4RSU - chains C and F of the 12 polymer chains in the assembly; structure by X-ray diffraction, 2.30 A resolution.

== Chain C ==
Name: Tumor necrosis factor ligand superfamily member 14, soluble form
Source organism: Homo sapiens
Notes: fragment: EXTRACELLULAR DOMAIN, residues 83-240
Reference sequence: O43557 (TNF14_HUMAN); residues 83-240 here = UniProt positions 83-240
Sequence (165 residues; row label = number of the first residue in the row):
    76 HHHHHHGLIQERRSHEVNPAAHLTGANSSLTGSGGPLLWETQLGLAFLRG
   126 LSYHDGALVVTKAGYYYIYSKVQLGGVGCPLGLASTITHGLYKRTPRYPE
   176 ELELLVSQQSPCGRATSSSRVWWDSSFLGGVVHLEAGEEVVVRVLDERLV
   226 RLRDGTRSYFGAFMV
Not modelled in the structure: 76-91, 155-160, 188-192
Disulfides: Cys154-Cys187
Sequence notes: expression tag (76-82); conflict Glu214 (Lys in O43557)

== Chain F ==
Name: Tumor necrosis factor receptor superfamily member 14
Source organism: Homo sapiens
Notes: fragment: TNFR-Cys 1-3 repeats, residues 39-162
Reference sequence: Q92956 (TNR14_HUMAN); residue numbers follow UniProt; this construct covers 39-162
Sequence (134 residues; each row starts with the number of its first residue):
    37 RSLPSCKEDEYPVGSECCPKCSPGYRVKEACGELTGTVCEPCPPGTYIAH
    87 LNGLSKCLQCQMCDPAMGLRASRNCSRTENAVCGCSPGHFCIVQDGDHCA
   137 ACRAYATSSPGQRVQKGGTESQDTLCTGHHHHHH
Not modelled in the structure: 37, 130-134, 141-170
Disulfides: Cys42-Cys53, Cys54-Cys67, Cys57-Cys75, Cys78-Cys93, Cys96-Cys111, Cys99-Cys119, Cys121-Cys138, Cys127-Cys135
Sequence notes: expression tag (37-38, 163-170)
UniProt features mapped onto this chain:
  - glycosylation: Asn110 (N-linked (GlcNAc...) asparagine)
  - mutagenesis: Tyr61 (Y61A: Abolishes cis interactions with BTLA; Y61F: Does not affect cis interactions with BTLA)
Reported in the primary citation:
  - mutagenesis - N88A: decreased binding to Tumor necrosis factor ligand superfamily member 14, soluble form (chain C)

== Interface between chain C and chain F ==
Pairs across the interface (18):
  Pro171(C) with Tyr47(F); Pro48(F); Lys56(F)
  Arg172(C) with Tyr47(F); Pro48(F), hydrogen bond (side chain-backbone); Asn88(F); Gly89(F), hydrogen bond (backbone-backbone); Leu90(F)
  Tyr173(C) with Ile84(F), hydrophobic; Ala85(F), hydrogen bond (side chain-backbone); His86(F); Asn88(F); Leu90(F), hydrophobic; Leu94(F)
  Pro174(C) with His86(F); Leu87(F)
  Glu175(C) with His86(F), salt bridge
  Leu177(C) with Leu94(F), hydrophobic
Interface residues without a listed pair, chain F (14 interface residues in all): Val49, Tyr83, Ser91

== In short ==
6 residues of chain C face 14 of chain F across their interface; the contacts include 3 hydrogen bonds and 1
salt bridge. Polar contacts include Glu175(C)-His86(F), Arg172(C)-Pro48(F) and Tyr173(C)-Ala85(F). From the
paper: N88A of chain F reduces binding to Tumor necrosis factor ligand superfamily member 14, soluble form
(chain C).
Chain C is Tumor necrosis factor ligand superfamily member 14, soluble form and chain F is Tumor necrosis
factor receptor superfamily member 14, both from Homo sapiens; the structure, Crystal structure of the light
and hvem complex, was determined by X-ray diffraction together with 7MSG and 7MSJ from the same study.
